2QS1 - chain A; structure by X-ray diffraction, 1.80 A resolution.

Chain A:
Molecule: Glutamate receptor, ionotropic kainate 1
From: Rattus norvegicus
UniProtKB: P22756 (GRIK1_RAT); the construct has insertions or renumbered stretches relative to UniProt, so the offset changes along the chain: 3-116 = UniProt 446-559; 119-258 = UniProt 682-821
Amino-acid sequence (258 residues; row label = number of the first residue in the row):
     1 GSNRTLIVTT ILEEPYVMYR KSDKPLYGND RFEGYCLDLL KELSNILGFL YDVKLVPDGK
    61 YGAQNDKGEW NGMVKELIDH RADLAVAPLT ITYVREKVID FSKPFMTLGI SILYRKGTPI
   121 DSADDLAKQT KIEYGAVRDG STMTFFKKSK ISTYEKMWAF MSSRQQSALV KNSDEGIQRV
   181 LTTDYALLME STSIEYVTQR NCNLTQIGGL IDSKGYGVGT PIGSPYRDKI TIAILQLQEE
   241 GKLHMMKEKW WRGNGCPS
Unresolved in the structure: 1-3, 255-258
Construct notes: expression tag (1-2); linker (117-118); engineered mutation Ser258 (Glu821 in P22756)
Curated features (UniProtKB/Swiss-Prot):
  - binding site (L-glutamate): Pro88, Thr90, Arg95, Ser141, Thr142, Glu190
  - glycosylation (N-linked (GlcNAc...) asparagine): Asn3, Asn203
  - modified residue: Ser162 (Phosphoserine), Thr198 (Phosphothreonine)
Small-molecule neighbours: UB1 (3-({3-[(2S)-2-amino-2-carboxyethyl]-5-methyl-2,6-dioxo-3,6-dihydropyrimidin-1(2H)-yl}methyl)-4,5-dibromothiophene-2-carboxylic acid): Glu13, Tyr16, Tyr61, Pro88, Leu89, Thr90, Arg95, Val137, Gly140, Ser141, Thr142, Met143, Ser173, Met189, Glu190, Thr192, Ser193, Tyr216

In short:
Bound to chain A: compound UB1. Curated annotation (UniProt) lists 6 L-glutamate-binding residues.
Chain A is Glutamate receptor, ionotropic kainate 1 (Rattus norvegicus); the structure, Crystal structure of
the GluR5 ligand binding core dimer in complex with UBP315 at 1.80 Angstroms ..., was determined by X-ray
diffraction together with 2QS2 and 2QS4 from the same study.
